1UTZ - chains A and B; structure by X-ray diffraction, 2.50 A resolution.

Chain A (and B):
Protein: Macrophage metalloelastase
From: Homo sapiens
Notes: EC 3.4.24.65; fragment: catalytic domain, residues 106-264; chain B of this document is another copy of the same molecule, construct and numbering; everything in this record applies to it too
UniProt: P39900 (MM12_HUMAN); residue numbers follow UniProt; this construct covers 106-264
Amino-acid sequence (159 residues; numbered 106 to 264; the number before each row is that of its first residue):
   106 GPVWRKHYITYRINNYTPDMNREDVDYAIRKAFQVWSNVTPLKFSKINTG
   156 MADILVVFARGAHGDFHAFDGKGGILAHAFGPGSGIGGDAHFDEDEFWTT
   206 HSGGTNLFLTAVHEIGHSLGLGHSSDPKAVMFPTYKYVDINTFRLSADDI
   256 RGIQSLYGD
Ion coordination: Ca2+ site 1: Asp124, Glu199, Glu201; Zn2+ site 1: His168, Asp170, His183, His196; Ca2+ site 2: Asp175, Gly176, Gly178, Ile180, Asp198, Glu201; Zn2+ site 2: His218, His222, His228 (together with acetohydroxamic acid)
Small-molecule neighbours:
  - acetohydroxamic acid (HAE): Ile180, Ala182, His183, His218, Glu219, His222, His228
  - pf-00356231 (PF3; (2R)-3-({[4-[(pyridin-4-yl)phenyl]-thien-2-yl}carboxamido)(phenyl)propanoic acid), molecule 1: Gly179, Ile180, Leu181, Ala182, Leu214, Thr215, His218, Glu219, Ala234, Val235, Phe237, Pro238, Thr239, Tyr240, Lys241, Val243, Phe248
  - pf-00356231 (PF3), molecule 2: His228, Ser229, Ser230, Pro238
  - pf-00356231 (PF3), molecule 3: Ser230, Pro232, Phe237, Pro238, Thr239
Curated features (UniProtKB/Swiss-Prot):
  - active site: Glu219
  - binding site (Ca(2+)): Asp124, Asp158, Asp175, Gly176, Gly178, Ile180, Gly190, Gly192, Asp194, Asp198, Glu199, Glu201
  - binding site (Zn(2+)): His168, Asp170, His183, His196, His218, His222, His228

Interface between chain A and chain B:
Contacting residue pairs (11; chain A residue first):
  Pro107(A) - Phe171(B)  hydrophobic
  Phe171(A) - Pro107(B)  hydrophobic
  Phe171(A) - Leu261(B)  hydrophobic
  His172(A) - Gly225(B)
  His172(A) - Gly227(B)
  Asp175(A) - Ser230(B)  hydrogen bond
  Ile180(A) - His228(B)
  Gly225(A) - His172(B)
  Gly227(A) - His172(B)
  Ser230(A) - Asp175(B)  hydrogen bond
  Leu261(A) - Phe171(B)  hydrophobic
Other interface residues (no listed pair), chain A (12 interface residues in all): Gly179, Leu226, His228
Other interface residues (no listed pair), chain B (11 interface residues in all): Gly179, Ile180

Summary:
12 residues of chain A face 11 of chain B across their interface; the contacts include 2 hydrogen bonds. The
hydrogen-bonded pair is Asp175(A)-Ser230(B). Ligands of chain A: 3 copies of pf-00356231 and acetohydroxamic
acid.
Chain A and chain B are both Macrophage metalloelastase (Homo sapiens); the structure, Crystal Structure of
MMP-12 complexed to (2R)-3-({[4-[(pyridin-4-yl)phenyl]-thien-2-yl}carboxamido)(phenyl)propanoic acid, was
determined by X-ray diffraction together with 1UTT and 1ROS from the same study.
